Entry 6EHG (X-ray diffraction, 2.65 A resolution); this record covers chains A and B of the 3 polymer chains in the assembly.

Chain A:
Protein: Complement C3
Organism: Homo sapiens
Reference sequence: P01024 (CO3_HUMAN); residue numbers follow UniProt; this construct covers 23-665
Amino-acid sequence (643 residues; each row starts with the number of its first residue):
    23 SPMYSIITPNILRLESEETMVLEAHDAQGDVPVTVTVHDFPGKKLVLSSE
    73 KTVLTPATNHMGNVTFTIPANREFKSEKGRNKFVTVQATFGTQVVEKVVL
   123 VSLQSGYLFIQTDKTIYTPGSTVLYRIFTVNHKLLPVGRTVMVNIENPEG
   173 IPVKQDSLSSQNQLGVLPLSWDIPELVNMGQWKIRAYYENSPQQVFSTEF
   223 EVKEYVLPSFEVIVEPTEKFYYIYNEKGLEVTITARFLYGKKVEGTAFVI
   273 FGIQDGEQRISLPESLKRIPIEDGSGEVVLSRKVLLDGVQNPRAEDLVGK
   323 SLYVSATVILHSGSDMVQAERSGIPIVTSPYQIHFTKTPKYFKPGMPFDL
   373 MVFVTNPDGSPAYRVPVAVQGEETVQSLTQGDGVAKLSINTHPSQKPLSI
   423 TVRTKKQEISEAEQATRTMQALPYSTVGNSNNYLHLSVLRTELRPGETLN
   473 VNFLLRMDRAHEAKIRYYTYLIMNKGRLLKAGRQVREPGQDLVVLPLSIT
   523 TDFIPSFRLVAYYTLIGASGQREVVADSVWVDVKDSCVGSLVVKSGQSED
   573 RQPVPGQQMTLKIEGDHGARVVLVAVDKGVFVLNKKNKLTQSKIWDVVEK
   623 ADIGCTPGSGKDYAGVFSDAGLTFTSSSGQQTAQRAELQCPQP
Disordered / not traced: 95-99
Cystine bridges: Cys627-Cys662
Glycans and other covalent adducts: N-acetylglucosamine (NAG) linked to Asn85
Construct notes: conflict Glu395 (Asp in P01024), Ile431 (Leu in P01024)
Swiss-Prot annotation at these positions:
  - site: Ser541, Gly542 (Microbial infection: Cleavage)
  - modified residue (Phosphoserine): Ser38, Ser70, Ser297, Ser303
  - glycosylation: Asn85 (N-linked (GlcNAc...) asparagine)
  - natural variant: Arg102 (R102G: In allele C3F), Lys155 (K155Q: In ARMD9), Asp549 (D549N: In C3D), Arg592 (R592Q: In AHUS5; R592W: In AHUS5), Phe603 (F603V: In AHUS5)

Chain B:
Protein: Complement C3
Organism: Homo sapiens
Reference sequence: P01024 (CO3_HUMAN); residue numbers follow UniProt; this construct covers 749-1663
Amino-acid sequence (915 residues; each row starts with the number of its first residue):
   749 SNLDEDIIAEENIVSRSEFPESWLWNVEDLKEPPKNGISTKLMNIFLKDS
   799 ITTWEILAVSMSDKKGICVADPFEVTVMQDFFIDLRLPYSVVRNEQVEIR
   849 AVLYNYRQNQELKVRVELLHNPAFCSLATTKRRHQQTVTIPPKSSLSVPY
   899 VIVPLKTGLQEVEVKAAVYHHFISDGVRKSLKVVPEGIRMNKTVAVRTLD
   949 PERLGREGVQKEDIPPADLSDQVPDTESETRILLQGTPVAQMTEDAVDAE
   999 RLKHLIVTPSGCGEENMIGMTPTVIAVHYLDETEQWEKFGLEKRQGALEL
  1049 IKKGYTQQLAFRQPSSAFAAFVKRAPSTWLTAYVVKVFSLAVNLIAIDSQ
  1099 VLCGAVKWLILEKQKPDGVFQEDAPVIHQEMIGGLRNNNEKDMALTAFVL
  1149 ISLQEAKDICEEQVNSLPGSITKAGDFLEANYMNLQRSYTVAIAGYALAQ
  1199 MGRLKGPLLNKFLTTAKDKNRWEDPGKQLYNVEATSYALLALLQLKDFDF
  1249 VPPVVRWLNEQRYYGGGYGSTQATFMVFQALAQYQKDAPDHQELNLDVSL
  1299 QLPSRSSKITHRIHWESASLLRSEETKENEGFTVTAEGKGQGTLSVVTMY
  1349 HAKAKDQLTCNKFDLKVTIKPAPETEKRPQDNKNTMILEICTRYRGDQDA
  1399 TMSILDISMMTGFAPDTDDLKQLANGVDRYISKYELDKAFSDRNTLIIYL
  1449 DKVSHSEDDCLAFKVHQYFNVELIQPGAVKVYAYYNLEESCTRFYHPEKE
  1499 DGKLNKLCRDELCRCAEENCFIQKSDDKVTLEERLDKACEPGVDYVYKTR
  1549 LVKVQLSNDFDEYIMAIEQTIKSGSDEVQVGQQRTFISPIKCREALKLEE
  1599 KKHYLMWGLSSDFWGEKPNLSYIIGKDTWVEHWPEEDECQDEENQKQCQD
  1649 LGAFTESMVVFGCPN
Disordered / not traced: 749-752, 1372-1379
Cystine bridges: Cys873-Cys1513, Cys1101-Cys1158, Cys1358-Cys1489, Cys1389-Cys1458, Cys1506-Cys1511, Cys1518-Cys1590, Cys1537-Cys1661, Cys1637-Cys1646
Glycans and other covalent adducts: N-acetylglucosamine (NAG) linked to Asn939
Construct notes: conflict Glu1013 (Gln in P01024), Asn1380 (Ala in P01024)
Swiss-Prot annotation at these positions:
  - region: Glu1634 to Phe1659 (Interaction with CFP/properdin)
  - site: Arg954, Glu955 (Cleavage), Arg1303, Ser1304 (Cleavage), Arg1320, Ser1321 (Cleavage), Asn1663 (Coordinates Mg(2+) for interaction with Complement factor B Bb fragment (CFB))
  - modified residue (Phosphoserine): Ser968, Ser1321, Ser1573
  - glycosylation (N-linked (GlcNAc...) asparagine): Asn939, Asn1617
  - natural variant: Arg1042 (R1042L: In AHUS5), Ala1094 (A1094V: In AHUS5), Asp1115 (D1115N: In AHUS5), Cys1158 (C1158W: In AHUS5), Gln1161 (Q1161K: In AHUS5), His1464 (H1464D: In AHUS5)
  - mutagenesis: Asp1029 (D1029A: Minor effect on binding of C3d to CR2), Glu1030 (E1030A: Impaired binding of C3d to CR2), Glu1032 (E1032A: Impaired binding of C3d to CR2), Glu1035 (E1035A: No effect on binding of C3d to CR2), Arg1042 (R1042M: Impaired binding of C3d to CR2), Ile1108 to Leu1109 (Impaired binding of C3d to CR2; when associated with A-1163), Glu1110 (E1110A: No effect on binding of C3d to CR2), Asp1115 (D1115A: No effect on binding of C3d to CR2), Asp1121 (D1121A: No effect on binding of C3d to CR2), Asp1140 (D1140A: No effect on binding of C3d to CR2), Glu1153 (E1153A: Impaired binding of C3d to CR2), Asp1156 (D1156A: Impaired binding of C3d to CR2), 4 further mutagenesis entries in UniProt

Chain A / chain B interface:
Cross-chain cystine bridges: Cys559(A)-Cys816(B)
Contacting residue pairs - 232 pairs, chain A then chain B:
  Phe62(A) - Leu1039(B)  hydrophobic
  Pro63(A) - Asp1029(B)
  Pro63(A) - Trp1034(B)
  Pro63(A) - Arg1042(B)  hydrogen bond (backbone-side chain)
  Lys65(A) - Leu1046(B)
  Lys66(A) - Val1090(B)
  Lys66(A) - Asn1091(B)
  Arg102(A) - Glu1032(B)  hydrogen bond (side chain-backbone)
  Asn103(A) - Glu1035(B)
  Phe105(A) - Leu1039(B)  hydrophobic
  Glu118(A) - Gln1043(B)  hydrogen bond
  Lys119(A) - Glu1040(B)  salt bridge
  Gln133(A) - Leu805(B)
  Asp135(A) - Ser770(B)  hydrogen bond
  Asp135(A) - Trp773(B)
  Lys136(A) - Glu769(B)  salt bridge
  Lys136(A) - Ser770(B)
  Thr140(A) - Tyr837(B)
  Pro141(A) - Tyr837(B)  hydrogen bond (backbone-side chain)
  Pro141(A) - Lys930(B)  hydrogen bond (backbone-side chain)
  Leu146(A) - Trp773(B)
  Tyr147(A) - Trp773(B)
  Arg148(A) - Trp773(B)
  Arg148(A) - Asn774(B)
  Phe150(A) - Val807(B)  hydrophobic
  Phe150(A) - Met809(B)  hydrophobic
  Val152(A) - Met809(B)  hydrophobic
  Leu156(A) - Gly814(B)
  Leu156(A) - Ile815(B)  hydrogen bond (backbone-backbone)
  Leu157(A) - Asp811(B)
  Leu157(A) - Gly814(B)
  Pro158(A) - Met809(B)  hydrophobic
  Pro158(A) - Ser810(B)
  Ile173(A) - Leu1319(B)  hydrophobic
  Pro174(A) - Leu1319(B)
  Pro174(A) - Ser1321(B)
  Val175(A) - Arg979(B)
  Val175(A) - Glu1323(B)
  Lys176(A) - Arg1320(B)
  Gln177(A) - Leu1319(B)  hydrogen bond (side chain-backbone)
  Gln177(A) - Arg1320(B)
  Leu186(A) - Met809(B)
  Leu186(A) - Asp811(B)
  Gly187(A) - Met809(B)
  Pro196(A) - Glu977(B)
  Pro196(A) - Lys1325(B)
  Glu197(A) - Lys930(B)  salt bridge
  Glu197(A) - Arg937(B)  hydrogen bond (backbone-side chain)
  Glu197(A) - Glu975(B)
  Leu198(A) - Glu975(B)
  Leu198(A) - Ser976(B)
  Leu198(A) - Glu977(B)
  Leu198(A) - Met1347(B)
  Leu198(A) - His1349(B)
  Val199(A) - Arg937(B)  hydrogen bond (backbone-side chain)
  Met201(A) - Arg937(B)
  Glu226(A) - Tyr837(B)
  Glu226(A) - Arg937(B)  salt bridge
  Tyr227(A) - Glu769(B)  hydrogen bond
  Tyr227(A) - Tyr837(B)
  Val228(A) - Leu835(B)
  Val228(A) - Pro836(B)
  Val228(A) - Tyr837(B)
  Leu229(A) - Glu769(B)
  Leu229(A) - Arg834(B)  hydrogen bond (backbone-side chain)
  Pro230(A) - Arg834(B)
  Ser231(A) - Asp832(B)
  Phe259(A) - Tyr852(B)
  Phe259(A) - Tyr854(B)
  Leu260(A) - Thr800(B)
  Leu260(A) - Thr801(B)  hydrogen bond (backbone-side chain)
  Tyr261(A) - Ile799(B)
  Tyr261(A) - Thr801(B)
  Tyr261(A) - Met826(B)
  Tyr261(A) - Phe830(B)
  Tyr261(A) - Tyr852(B)
  Tyr261(A) - Tyr854(B)  hydrogen bond
  Lys263(A) - Tyr854(B)
  Thr268(A) - Tyr1447(B)  hydrogen bond
  Phe270(A) - Met1400(B)  hydrophobic
  Phe270(A) - Tyr1447(B)  hydrophobic
  Phe270(A) - Tyr1482(B)  hydrophobic
  Ile272(A) - Tyr1482(B)
  Leu288(A) - Thr1399(B)
  Leu288(A) - Met1400(B)  hydrophobic
  Leu288(A) - Tyr1482(B)
  Arg290(A) - Met1400(B)
  Arg290(A) - Tyr1428(B)
  Arg290(A) - Tyr1447(B)
  Arg290(A) - Leu1448(B)
  Arg290(A) - Asp1449(B)  salt bridge
  Thr329(A) - Tyr1482(B)
  Ile331(A) - Ile1402(B)  hydrophobic
  Leu332(A) - Ile1445(B)
  His333(A) - Ser1430(B)
  His333(A) - Tyr1432(B)
  His333(A) - Glu1433(B)
  His333(A) - Ile1445(B)
  Ser334(A) - Arg848(B)  hydrogen bond (backbone-side chain)
  Ser334(A) - Ser895(B)
  Ser334(A) - Asp1404(B)
  Gly335(A) - Asp1404(B)
  Gly335(A) - Ile1445(B)
  Ser336(A) - Arg834(B)
  Ser336(A) - Arg848(B)  hydrogen bond
  Ser336(A) - Val850(B)
  Ser336(A) - Ser895(B)  hydrogen bond
  Asp337(A) - Arg834(B)  salt bridge
  Met338(A) - Leu1485(B)  hydrophobic
  Cys559(A) - Cys816(B)  disulfide
  Cys559(A) - Val817(B)
  Val560(A) - Lys813(B)
  Gly561(A) - Lys813(B)
  Leu563(A) - Ala806(B)
  Leu563(A) - Val807(B)
  Leu563(A) - Ser808(B)
  Leu563(A) - Cys816(B)
  Leu563(A) - Ala818(B)
  Val565(A) - Ala806(B)  hydrophobic
  Val565(A) - Phe821(B)
  Lys566(A) - Phe821(B)
  Ser567(A) - Phe821(B)
  Gln574(A) - Thr824(B)  hydrogen bond
  Gln574(A) - Met826(B)
  Pro575(A) - Leu795(B)  hydrophobic
  Pro575(A) - Thr824(B)
  Pro575(A) - Val825(B)
  Pro575(A) - Met826(B)  hydrogen bond (backbone-backbone)
  Val576(A) - Val825(B)
  Val576(A) - Gln827(B)
  Pro577(A) - Lys796(B)
  Pro577(A) - Asp797(B)
  Pro577(A) - Ile799(B)  hydrophobic
  Pro577(A) - Val825(B)
  Pro577(A) - Gln827(B)
  Gly578(A) - Leu795(B)  hydrogen bond (backbone-backbone)
  Gly578(A) - Lys796(B)  hydrogen bond (backbone-backbone)
  Gln579(A) - Leu795(B)  hydrogen bond (backbone-backbone)
  Gln580(A) - Asn792(B)
  Gln580(A) - Ile793(B)
  Gln580(A) - Phe794(B)
  Met581(A) - Met791(B)
  Met581(A) - Asn792(B)
  Met581(A) - Ile793(B)  hydrogen bond (backbone-backbone)
  Met581(A) - Phe821(B)  hydrophobic
  Met581(A) - Val823(B)  hydrophobic
  Thr582(A) - Met791(B)
  Thr582(A) - Asn792(B)  hydrogen bond
  Leu583(A) - Lys789(B)
  Leu583(A) - Leu790(B)
  Leu583(A) - Met791(B)  hydrogen bond (backbone-backbone)
  Leu583(A) - Ile804(B)  hydrophobic
  Leu583(A) - Phe821(B)  hydrophobic
  Lys584(A) - Thr788(B)
  Lys584(A) - Lys789(B)
  Lys584(A) - Leu790(B)
  Ile585(A) - Ser787(B)
  Ile585(A) - Thr788(B)
  Ile585(A) - Lys789(B)  hydrogen bond (backbone-backbone)
  Glu586(A) - Ile786(B)
  Glu586(A) - Ser787(B)
  Glu586(A) - Thr788(B)
  Gly587(A) - Leu778(B)
  Gly587(A) - Ile786(B)
  Gly587(A) - Ser787(B)  hydrogen bond (backbone-backbone)
  Asp588(A) - Leu778(B)
  Asp588(A) - Lys813(B)
  His589(A) - Leu778(B)
  His589(A) - Lys779(B)
  His589(A) - Glu780(B)  hydrogen bond (side chain-backbone)
  His589(A) - Pro782(B)
  His589(A) - Ser787(B)  hydrogen bond
  Gly590(A) - Leu778(B)  hydrogen bond (backbone-backbone)
  Ala591(A) - Asp777(B)
  Ala591(A) - Leu778(B)  hydrogen bond (backbone-backbone)
  Ala591(A) - Met809(B)
  Arg592(A) - Val775(B)
  Arg592(A) - Glu776(B)
  Arg592(A) - Asp777(B)  salt bridge
  Arg592(A) - Val807(B)
  Arg592(A) - Ser808(B)
  Arg592(A) - Met809(B)  hydrogen bond (backbone-backbone)
  Val593(A) - Val775(B)
  Val593(A) - Glu776(B)  hydrogen bond (backbone-backbone)
  Val593(A) - Leu778(B)  hydrophobic
  Val593(A) - Ala806(B)  hydrophobic
  Val593(A) - Val807(B)
  Val593(A) - Ser808(B)
  Val594(A) - Asn774(B)
  Val594(A) - Val775(B)  hydrophobic
  Val594(A) - Leu805(B)
  Val594(A) - Ala806(B)
  Val594(A) - Val807(B)  hydrogen bond (backbone-backbone)
  Leu595(A) - Leu772(B)
  Leu595(A) - Trp773(B)
  Leu595(A) - Asn774(B)  hydrogen bond (backbone-backbone)
  Leu595(A) - Met791(B)  hydrophobic
  Leu595(A) - Leu805(B)
  Leu595(A) - Ala806(B)  hydrophobic
  Val596(A) - Trp771(B)
  Val596(A) - Leu772(B)  hydrogen bond (backbone-backbone)
  Val596(A) - Trp773(B)  hydrophobic
  Val596(A) - Glu803(B)
  Val596(A) - Ile804(B)
  Val596(A) - Leu805(B)  hydrogen bond (backbone-backbone)
  Ala597(A) - Ser770(B)
  Ala597(A) - Trp771(B)  hydrogen bond (backbone-backbone)
  Ala597(A) - Leu772(B)  hydrophobic
  Ala597(A) - Glu803(B)
  Ala597(A) - Ile804(B)  hydrophobic
  Val598(A) - Glu769(B)
  Val598(A) - Thr801(B)
  Val598(A) - Trp802(B)
  Val598(A) - Glu803(B)  hydrogen bond (backbone-backbone)
  Asp599(A) - Glu769(B)  hydrogen bond (backbone-backbone)
  Asp599(A) - Thr800(B)  hydrogen bond
  Asp599(A) - Thr801(B)
  Asp599(A) - Trp802(B)
  Lys600(A) - Thr801(B)  hydrogen bond (backbone-backbone)
  Lys600(A) - Glu803(B)
  Lys600(A) - Glu822(B)  salt bridge
  Val602(A) - Glu769(B)
  Phe603(A) - Glu803(B)
  Lys610(A) - Glu803(B)  salt bridge
  Leu611(A) - Val817(B)
  Gln613(A) - Ile815(B)
  Gln613(A) - Cys816(B)
  Gln613(A) - Val817(B)  hydrogen bond (side chain-backbone)
  Ile616(A) - Ile815(B)  hydrophobic
  Ile616(A) - Val817(B)  hydrophobic
  Gln656(A) - Leu1039(B)
  Gln656(A) - Glu1040(B)
Other interface residues (no listed pair), chain A (113 interface residues in all): Phe131, Ile138, Gly142, Asn169, Val188, Tyr209, Pro292, Thr523, Ser562, Gly568, Thr612, Gln653, Thr654, Ala658
Other interface residues (no listed pair), chain B (112 interface residues in all): Arg764, Pro768, Gly785, Ser798, Lys812, Leu981, Thr1031, Ala1316, Ser1317, Tyr1348, Thr1443, Tyr1480

In short:
Chain A and chain B form an interface of 113 and 112 residues respectively, with 1 disulfide bond, 44 hydrogen
bonds and 9 salt bridges. Polar pairs include Lys119(A)-Glu1040(B), Lys136(A)-Glu769(B) and
Glu197(A)-Lys930(B). Covalently linked N-acetylglucosamine: at Asn85(A). Covalently linked
N-acetylglucosamine: at Asn939(B).
Chain A is Complement C3 and chain B is Complement C3, both from Homo sapiens; the structure, complement
component C3b in complex with a nanobody, was determined by X-ray diffraction.
